Entry 4ZSO (X-ray diffraction, 2.50 A resolution); this record covers chains B and E of the 3 polymer chains in the assembly.

Chain B:
Molecule: Antibody Heavy Chain
Source organism: Homo sapiens
Notes: antibody fragment or engineered binder
Amino-acid sequence (219 residues; row label = number of the first residue in the row; numbering starts at 0):
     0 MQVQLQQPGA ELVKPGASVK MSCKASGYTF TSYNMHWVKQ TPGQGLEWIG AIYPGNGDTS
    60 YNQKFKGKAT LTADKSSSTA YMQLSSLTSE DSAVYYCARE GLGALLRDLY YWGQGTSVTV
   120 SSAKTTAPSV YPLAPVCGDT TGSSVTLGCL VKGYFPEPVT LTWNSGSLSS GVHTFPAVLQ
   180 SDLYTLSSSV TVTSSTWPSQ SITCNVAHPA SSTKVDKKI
Unresolved in the structure: 0
Cystine bridges: Cys-22/Cys-96, Cys-148/Cys-203

Chain E:
Molecule: Natural cytotoxicity triggering receptor 3 ligand 1
Source organism: Homo sapiens
UniProtKB: Q68D85 (NR3L1_HUMAN); residues 25-262 here = UniProt positions 25-262
Amino-acid sequence (253 residues; numbered 19 to 271; the number before each row is that of its first residue):
    19 ADLGSMDLKV EMMAGGTQIT PLNDNVTIFC NIFYSQPLNI TSMGITWFWK SLTFDKEVKV
    79 FEFFGDHQEA FRPGAIVSPW RLKSGDASLR LPGIQLEEAG EYRCEVVVTP LKAQGTVQLE
   139 VVASPASRLL LDQVGMKENE DKYMCESSGF YPEAINITWE KQTQKFPHPI EISEDVITGP
   199 TIKNMDGTFN VTSCLKLNSS QEDPGTVYQC VVRHASLHTP LRSNFTLTAA RHSLSETEKT
   259 DNFSAAAHHH HHH
Unresolved in the structure: 19-22, 151-157, 247-271
Sequence notes: expression tag (19-24, 263-271)
Curated features (UniProtKB/Swiss-Prot):
  - region (Interaction with NCR3): Thr-59 to Gly-62, Thr-127 to Lys-130
  - glycosylation (N-linked (GlcNAc...) asparagine): Asn-43, Asn-57, Asn-174, Asn-208, Asn-216, Asn-242, Asn-260
Cystine bridges: Cys-48/Cys-122, Cys-163/Cys-228
Covalent attachments: glycan linked to Asn-43; N-acetylglucosamine (NAG) linked to Asn-208

Interface between chain B and chain E:
Pairs across the interface (23):
  Gln-1(B) / Met-203(E)
  Thr-28(B) / Asn-41(E)  hydrogen bond
  Ser-31(B) / Asn-41(E)
  Ser-31(B) / Gly-111(E)  hydrogen bond (side chain-backbone)
  Ser-31(B) / Gln-113(E)  hydrogen bond
  Tyr-32(B) / Gln-113(E)  hydrogen bond
  Tyr-32(B) / Glu-115(E)  hydrogen bond
  Asn-33(B) / Pro-91(E)
  Tyr-52(B) / Arg-90(E)
  Tyr-52(B) / Pro-91(E)  hydrophobic
  Tyr-52(B) / Gly-92(E)
  Tyr-52(B) / Pro-110(E)
  Asn-55(B) / Gly-92(E)
  Leu-101(B) / Gln-113(E)
  Leu-101(B) / Glu-115(E)
  Leu-101(B) / Glu-116(E)
  Gly-102(B) / Trp-67(E)
  Gly-102(B) / Glu-115(E)
  Ala-103(B) / Trp-67(E)
  Ala-103(B) / Phe-72(E)  hydrophobic
  Leu-105(B) / Phe-89(E)
  Leu-105(B) / Pro-91(E)
  Arg-106(B) / Phe-89(E)  hydrogen bond (side chain-backbone)
Interface residues without a listed pair, chain B (13 interface residues in all): Glu-99

Overview:
The chain B/chain E interface involves 13 residues from each chain; the contacts include 6 hydrogen bonds.
Polar pairs include Thr-28(B)/Asn-41(E), Ser-31(B)/Gly-111(E) and Ser-31(B)/Gln-113(E). Covalently linked
N-acetylglucosamine: at Asn-208(E).
Here chain B is Antibody Heavy Chain and chain E is Natural cytotoxicity triggering receptor 3 ligand 1, both
from Homo sapiens. Entry 4ZSO (Crystal structure of a complex between B7-H6, a tumor cell ligand for natural
cytotoxicity receptor NKp30 ...) was determined by X-ray diffraction.
